7MEP - chains A and H of the 14 polymer chains in the assembly; structure by electron microscopy, 3.50 A resolution.

# Chain A
Protein: BG505 SOSIPv5.2(7S) - gp120
From: Human immunodeficiency virus
Chain sequence (666 residues; row label = number of the first residue in the row; note: 14 numbers in that range are skipped by the numbering (no residue carries them; nothing is unmodelled there); a row labelled like 185A-185K holds insertion residues (185A, then the next letters in order); numbers below 1 keep their minus sign (Met-1 is residue -1)):
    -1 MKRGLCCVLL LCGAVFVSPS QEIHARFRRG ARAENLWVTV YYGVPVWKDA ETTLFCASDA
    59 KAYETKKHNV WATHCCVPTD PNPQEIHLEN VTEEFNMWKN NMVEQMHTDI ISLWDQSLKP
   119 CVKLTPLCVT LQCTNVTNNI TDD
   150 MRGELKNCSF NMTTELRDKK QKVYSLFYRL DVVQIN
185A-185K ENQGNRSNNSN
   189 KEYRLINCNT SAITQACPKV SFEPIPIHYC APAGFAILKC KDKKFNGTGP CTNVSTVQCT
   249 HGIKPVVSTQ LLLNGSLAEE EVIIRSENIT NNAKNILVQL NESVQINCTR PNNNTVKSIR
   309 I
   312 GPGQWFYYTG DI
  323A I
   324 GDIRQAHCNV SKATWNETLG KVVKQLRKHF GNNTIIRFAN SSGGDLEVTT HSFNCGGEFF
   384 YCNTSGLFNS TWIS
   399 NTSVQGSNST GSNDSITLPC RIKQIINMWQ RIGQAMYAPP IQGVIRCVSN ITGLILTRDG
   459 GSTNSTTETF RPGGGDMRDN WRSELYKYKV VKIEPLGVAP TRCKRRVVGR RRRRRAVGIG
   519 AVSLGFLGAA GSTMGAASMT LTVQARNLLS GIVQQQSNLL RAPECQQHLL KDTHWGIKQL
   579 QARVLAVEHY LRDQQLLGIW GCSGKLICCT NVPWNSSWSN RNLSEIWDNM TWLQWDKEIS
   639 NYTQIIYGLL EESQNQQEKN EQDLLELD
Unresolved in the structure: -1 to 32, 58-65, 185A-185K, 399-410, 506-666
Disulfide bonds: Cys54-Cys73, Cys119-Cys205, Cys126-Cys196, Cys131-Cys157, Cys218-Cys247, Cys228-Cys239, Cys296-Cys331, Cys378-Cys445, Cys385-Cys418
Covalent attachments: N-acetylglucosamine (NAG) linked to Asn88, Asn133, Asn156, Asn160, Asn197, Asn234, Asn241, Asn262, Asn276, Asn289, Asn295, Asn301, Asn332, Asn339, Asn355, Asn363, Asn386, Asn392, Asn448

# Chain H
Protein: Rh.33172 mAb.1 Heavy chain
From: Macaca mulatta
Chain sequence (129 residues; row label = number of the first residue in the row; a row labelled like 82A-82C holds insertion residues (82A, then the next letters in order)):
     1 QVQLVQSGAE VKMPGTSVKL SCKTSGYTFT SYNINWVRQA PGQALEWMGW IN
   52A P
    53 NNGTTDYAQK FQGRVTMTRD TSTTTAYMQL
82A-82C NSL
    83 RSEDTAVYYC ARARGGYE
100A-100L DDDGYHYTGYGL
   101 DSWGQGVVVT VSS
Unresolved in the structure: 1
Disulfide bonds: Cys22-Cys92

# Chain A / chain H interface
Pairs across the interface (39; chain A residue first):
  Gln170(A) with Thr30(H), hydrogen bond
  Lys171(A) with Thr28(H)
  Val172(A) with Thr28(H)
  Tyr173(A) with Gly26(H); Tyr27(H); Thr28(H), hydrogen bond (backbone-side chain)
  Lys207(A) with Asp100A(H), salt bridge; Asp100C(H), salt bridge
  Asn301(A) with Tyr100J(H)
  Thr303(A) with Arg96(H)
  Val304(A) with Gly98(H); Tyr99(H)
  Lys305(A) with Ser31(H), hydrogen bond (side chain-backbone); Tyr32(H); Gly98(H), hydrogen bond (side chain-backbone)
  Ser306(A) with Ser31(H); Tyr99(H); Glu100(H), hydrogen bond (side chain-backbone)
  Ile307(A) with Thr28(H); Ser31(H)
  Arg308(A) with Asn53(H); Glu100(H), salt bridge
  Gly314(A) with Asp100B(H)
  Trp316(A) with Asn53(H); Glu100(H); Asp100A(H); Asp100B(H)
  Tyr318(A) with Tyr99(H), hydrophobic; Asp100A(H), hydrogen bond
  Tyr319(A) with Thr28(H), hydrogen bond; Ser31(H), hydrogen bond
  Gly321(A) with Tyr32(H)
  Asp322(A) with Tyr32(H), hydrogen bond; Arg96(H), salt bridge
  Ile323A(A) with Arg96(H); Tyr100J(H), hydrophobic
  Gln440(A) with Thr100H(H); Tyr100J(H), hydrogen bond
  Gly441(A) with Tyr100J(H)
Other interface residues (no listed pair), chain A (23 interface residues in all): Lys168, Asn302
Other interface residues (no listed pair), chain H (18 interface residues in all): Thr73, Gly97

# Overview
Chain A and chain H form an interface of 23 and 18 residues respectively; the contacts include 10 hydrogen
bonds and 4 salt bridges. Among the polar pairs are Lys207(A)-Asp100C(H), Lys207(A)-Asp100A(H) and
Arg308(A)-Glu100(H).
Chain A is BG505 SOSIPv5.2(7S) - gp120 (Human immunodeficiency virus) and chain H is Rh.33172 mAb.1 Heavy
chain (Macaca mulatta); the structure, BG505 SOSIP.v5.2(7S) in complex with the monoclonal antibodies Rh.33172
mAb.1 and RM19R, was determined by electron microscopy together with 7MDT and 7MDU from the same study.
